PDB entry 6GYS | electron microscopy, 4.40 A resolution (low resolution: residue-level contacts below are approximate; hydrogen-bond / salt-bridge calls are withheld) | chains B and C of the 12 polymer chains in the assembly

== Chain B (and C) ==
Protein: Centromere DNA-binding protein complex CBF3 subunit B
Organism: Saccharomyces cerevisiae
Notes: chain C of this document is another copy of the same molecule, construct and numbering; everything in this record applies to it too
UniProtKB: P40969 (CBF3B_YEAST); residue numbers follow UniProt; this construct covers 1-608
Amino-acid sequence (608 residues; each row starts with the number of its first residue):
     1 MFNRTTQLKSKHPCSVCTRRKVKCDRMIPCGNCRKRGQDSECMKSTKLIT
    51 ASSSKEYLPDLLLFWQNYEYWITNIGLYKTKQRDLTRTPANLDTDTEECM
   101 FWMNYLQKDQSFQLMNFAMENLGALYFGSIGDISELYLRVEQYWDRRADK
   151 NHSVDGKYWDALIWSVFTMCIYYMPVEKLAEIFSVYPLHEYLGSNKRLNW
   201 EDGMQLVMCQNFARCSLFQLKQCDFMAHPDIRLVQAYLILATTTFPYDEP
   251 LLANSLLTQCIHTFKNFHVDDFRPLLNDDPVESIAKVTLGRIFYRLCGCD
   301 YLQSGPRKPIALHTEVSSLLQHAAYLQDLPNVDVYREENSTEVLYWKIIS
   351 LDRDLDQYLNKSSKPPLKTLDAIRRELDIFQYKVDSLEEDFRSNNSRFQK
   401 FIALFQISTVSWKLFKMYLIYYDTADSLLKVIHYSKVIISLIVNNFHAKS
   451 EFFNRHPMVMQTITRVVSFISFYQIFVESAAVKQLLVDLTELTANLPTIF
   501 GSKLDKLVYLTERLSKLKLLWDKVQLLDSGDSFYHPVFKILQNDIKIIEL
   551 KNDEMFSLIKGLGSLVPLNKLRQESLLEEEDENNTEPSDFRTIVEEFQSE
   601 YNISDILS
Disordered / not traced: 320-330, 570-587 (chain C: 1-5, 47-48, 329-338, 570-587)
Curated features (UniProtKB/Swiss-Prot):
  - DNA-binding region: Cys14 to Cys42 (Zn(2)-C6 fungal-type)
  - modified residue: Ser575 (Phosphoserine)
Disulfides: Cys99-Cys215
Metal / ion sites: Zn2+ site 1: Cys14, Cys17; Zn2+ site 2: Cys14, Cys42
Reported in the primary citation:
  - conformationally variable residues (order/disorder transition): Ser318 to Asp328

== Interface between chain B and chain C ==
Residue-residue contacts (138; chain B residue first):
  Leu85(B) - Ser153(C)
  Leu85(B) - Val154(C)
  Leu85(B) - Asp155(C)
  Leu85(B) - Tyr158(C)
  Leu85(B) - His228(C)
  Leu85(B) - Asp230(C)
  Leu85(B) - Arg232(C)
  Thr86(B) - Ser153(C)
  Thr88(B) - Val154(C)
  Pro89(B) - His152(C)
  Pro89(B) - Ser153(C)
  Pro89(B) - Val154(C)
  Ala90(B) - His152(C)
  Ala90(B) - Ser153(C)
  Ala90(B) - Val154(C)
  Ala90(B) - Lys157(C)
  Ala90(B) - Gln222(C)
  Asn91(B) - Gln222(C)
  Asn91(B) - Asp224(C)
  Leu92(B) - Lys150(C)
  Leu92(B) - His152(C)
  Leu92(B) - Gln222(C)
  Asp93(B) - Thr96(C)
  Glu135(B) - Leu562(C)
  Glu135(B) - Gly563(C)
  Glu135(B) - Ser564(C)
  Arg139(B) - Gly563(C)
  Arg139(B) - Ser564(C)
  His152(B) - Thr88(C)
  His152(B) - Pro89(C)
  His152(B) - Ala90(C)
  Ser153(B) - Leu85(C)
  Ser153(B) - Thr86(C)
  Val154(B) - Leu85(C)
  Val154(B) - Thr88(C)
  Val154(B) - Pro89(C)
  Asp155(B) - Leu85(C)
  Asp155(B) - Lys560(C)
  Trp159(B) - Gly561(C)
  Trp159(B) - Leu562(C)
  Trp159(B) - Gly563(C)
  Gln222(B) - Ala90(C)
  Gln222(B) - Asn91(C)
  Gln222(B) - Leu92(C)
  Asp224(B) - Asn91(C)
  Asp224(B) - Lys221(C)
  Met226(B) - Phe225(C)
  Met226(B) - Met226(C)
  Met226(B) - Leu251(C)
  Met226(B) - Leu252(C)
  Met226(B) - Ser255(C)
  Met226(B) - Leu256(C)
  Met226(B) - Gln259(C)
  Ala227(B) - Arg83(C)
  Ala227(B) - Leu251(C)
  Ala227(B) - Leu252(C)
  His228(B) - Arg83(C)
  His228(B) - Thr88(C)
  Pro229(B) - Arg83(C)
  Pro229(B) - Leu251(C)
  Asp230(B) - Gly561(C)
  Arg232(B) - Leu85(C)
  Arg232(B) - Gly561(C)
  Gln235(B) - Leu562(C)
  Leu251(B) - Met226(C)
  Leu251(B) - Ala227(C)
  Leu252(B) - Met226(C)
  Leu252(B) - Ala227(C)
  Asn254(B) - His262(C)
  Ser255(B) - Met226(C)
  Ser255(B) - Gln259(C)
  Ser255(B) - His262(C)
  Leu256(B) - Met226(C)
  Thr258(B) - Thr258(C)
  Thr258(B) - Gln259(C)
  Thr258(B) - His262(C)
  Gln259(B) - Met226(C)
  Gln259(B) - Ser255(C)
  Gln259(B) - Thr258(C)
  Gln259(B) - Gln259(C)
  His262(B) - Asn254(C)
  His262(B) - Thr258(C)
  His262(B) - Pro309(C)
  His262(B) - Ile310(C)
  Lys265(B) - Pro309(C)
  Asn266(B) - Pro306(C)
  Asn266(B) - Arg307(C)
  Asn266(B) - Pro309(C)
  Asn266(B) - Glu554(C)
  Phe267(B) - Glu554(C)
  Phe267(B) - Leu558(C)
  His268(B) - Pro306(C)
  His268(B) - Arg307(C)
  His268(B) - Pro309(C)
  Val269(B) - Met555(C)
  Asp279(B) - Leu568(C)
  Val281(B) - Leu565(C)
  Val281(B) - Leu568(C)
  Glu282(B) - Met555(C)
  Glu282(B) - Ile559(C)
  Ala285(B) - Leu558(C)
  Ala285(B) - Leu562(C)
  Leu289(B) - Leu558(C)
  Pro306(B) - Asn266(C)
  Pro306(B) - His268(C)
  Arg307(B) - His262(C)
  Arg307(B) - Asn266(C)
  Arg307(B) - His268(C)
  Pro309(B) - His262(C)
  Pro309(B) - Lys265(C)
  Pro309(B) - His268(C)
  Ile310(B) - His262(C)
  Glu554(B) - Phe267(C)
  Met555(B) - Val269(C)
  Ser557(B) - Asp230(C)
  Ser557(B) - Phe267(C)
  Leu558(B) - Phe267(C)
  Leu558(B) - Ala285(C)
  Leu558(B) - Leu289(C)
  Ile559(B) - Val281(C)
  Gly561(B) - Asp230(C)
  Gly561(B) - Arg232(C)
  Leu562(B) - Gln235(C)
  Leu562(B) - Ala285(C)
  Leu562(B) - Thr288(C)
  Gly563(B) - Glu135(C)
  Gly563(B) - Trp159(C)
  Ser564(B) - Glu135(C)
  Ser564(B) - Arg139(C)
  Leu565(B) - Val281(C)
  Val566(B) - Val281(C)
  Pro567(B) - Asp279(C)
  Pro567(B) - Val281(C)
  Leu568(B) - Asp279(C)
  Leu568(B) - Pro280(C)
  Asn569(B) - Asp278(C)
  Asn569(B) - Asp279(C)
  Asn569(B) - Glu282(C)
Other interface residues (no listed pair), chain B (67 interface residues in all): Arg83, Lys157, Tyr158, Lys221, Phe225, Ile231, Lys560
Other interface residues (no listed pair), chain C (71 interface residues in all): Asp95, Pro229, Ile231, Ile261, Ser557, Val566

== In short ==
67 residues of chain B and 71 residues of chain C are in contact. Cys14(B) and Cys17(B) form the Zn2+ site 1.
The Zn2+ site 2 is built by Cys14(B) and Cys42(B). The paper reports conformational variability at Ser318(B).
Chain B and chain C are both Centromere DNA-binding protein complex CBF3 subunit B (Saccharomyces cerevisiae);
the structure, Cryo-EM structure of the CBF3-CEN3 complex of the budding yeast kinetochore, was determined by
electron microscopy together with 6GYP and 6GYU from the same study.
